5M6O - chains A and B of the 4 polymer chains in the assembly; structure by X-ray diffraction, 1.70 A resolution.

[Chain A (and B)]
Protein: Frutapin
Organism: Artocarpus altilis
Notes: chain B of this document is another copy of the same molecule, construct and numbering; everything in this record applies to it too
Chain sequence (150 residues; numbered 1 to 150; the number before each row is that of its first residue):
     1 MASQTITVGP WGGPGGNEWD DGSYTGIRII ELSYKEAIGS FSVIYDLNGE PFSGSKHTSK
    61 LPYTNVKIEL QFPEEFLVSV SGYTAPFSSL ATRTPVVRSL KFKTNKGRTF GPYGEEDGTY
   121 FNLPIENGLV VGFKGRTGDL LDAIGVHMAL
Residues lining bound ligands: alpha-D-mannopyranose (MAN): Gly-15, Gly-16, Leu-90, Ala-91, Thr-94, Val-96, Gly-138, Asp-139, Leu-140, Asp-142
What the authors report for this chain:
  - binding site for alpha-D-mannopyranose: Gly-16, Leu-90, Gly-138, Asp-139, Leu-140, Asp-142

[Interface between chain A and chain B]
Pairs across the interface (43):
  Gln-4(A) / Asn-127(B)  hydrogen bond
  Gln-4(A) / Leu-150(B)
  Thr-5(A) / Asn-127(B)  hydrogen bond (backbone-side chain)
  Thr-5(A) / Leu-150(B)
  Ile-6(A) / Ile-6(B)  hydrophobic
  Ile-6(A) / Asn-127(B)
  Ile-6(A) / Met-148(B)
  Ile-6(A) / Ala-149(B)  hydrophobic
  Ile-6(A) / Leu-150(B)
  Thr-7(A) / Ile-125(B)
  Thr-7(A) / Glu-126(B)  hydrogen bond (backbone-backbone)
  Thr-7(A) / Asn-127(B)  hydrogen bond (backbone-backbone)
  Val-8(A) / Pro-124(B)
  Val-8(A) / Met-148(B)  hydrophobic
  Gly-9(A) / Pro-124(B)  hydrogen bond (backbone-backbone)
  Gly-9(A) / Glu-126(B)
  Pro-10(A) / Glu-126(B)
  Trp-11(A) / Asn-122(B)  hydrogen bond (side chain-backbone)
  Trp-11(A) / Pro-124(B)
  Thr-119(A) / Tyr-120(B)
  Tyr-120(A) / Thr-119(B)
  Tyr-120(A) / Tyr-120(B)
  Asn-122(A) / Trp-11(B)  hydrogen bond (backbone-side chain)
  Leu-123(A) / Val-8(B)  hydrophobic
  Leu-123(A) / Leu-123(B)  hydrophobic
  Pro-124(A) / Val-8(B)
  Pro-124(A) / Gly-9(B)  hydrogen bond (backbone-backbone)
  Pro-124(A) / Pro-10(B)
  Pro-124(A) / Trp-11(B)
  Ile-125(A) / Thr-7(B)
  Glu-126(A) / Thr-7(B)  hydrogen bond (backbone-backbone)
  Glu-126(A) / Gly-9(B)
  Glu-126(A) / Pro-10(B)
  Glu-126(A) / Lys-134(B)  salt bridge
  Asn-127(A) / Gln-4(B)
  Asn-127(A) / Thr-5(B)  hydrogen bond (side chain-backbone)
  Asn-127(A) / Ile-6(B)
  Asn-127(A) / Thr-7(B)  hydrogen bond (backbone-backbone)
  Lys-134(A) / Glu-126(B)  salt bridge
  Met-148(A) / Ile-6(B)
  Met-148(A) / Val-8(B)  hydrophobic
  Ala-149(A) / Ile-6(B)
  Leu-150(A) / Gln-4(B)
Interface residues without a listed pair, chain A (21 interface residues in all): Gly-128
Interface residues without a listed pair, chain B (21 interface residues in all): Gly-128

[Overview]
The chain A/chain B interface involves 21 residues from each chain, with 11 hydrogen bonds and 2 salt bridges.
Polar contacts include Glu-126(A)/Lys-134(B), Gln-4(A)/Asn-127(B) and Thr-5(A)/Asn-127(B). Chain A binds
alpha-D-mannopyranose. From the paper: a binding site for alpha-D-mannopyranose at Gly-16(A), Leu-90(A) and
Gly-138(A) among others.
Both chains are Frutapin (Artocarpus altilis). Entry 5M6O (Frutapin complexed with alpha-D-mannose) was
determined by X-ray diffraction, deposited together with 5KRP and 5TQZ.
